8TZL - chains D and E of the 5 polymer chains in the assembly; structure by electron microscopy, 3.55 A resolution.

Chain D:
Protein: Cell division protein FtsX
From: Vibrio cholerae
UniProtKB: A0A0H6I1B7 (A0A0H6I1B7_VIBCL); numbering as in UniProt (aligned over 1-330)
Amino-acid sequence (330 residues; row label = number of the first residue in the row):
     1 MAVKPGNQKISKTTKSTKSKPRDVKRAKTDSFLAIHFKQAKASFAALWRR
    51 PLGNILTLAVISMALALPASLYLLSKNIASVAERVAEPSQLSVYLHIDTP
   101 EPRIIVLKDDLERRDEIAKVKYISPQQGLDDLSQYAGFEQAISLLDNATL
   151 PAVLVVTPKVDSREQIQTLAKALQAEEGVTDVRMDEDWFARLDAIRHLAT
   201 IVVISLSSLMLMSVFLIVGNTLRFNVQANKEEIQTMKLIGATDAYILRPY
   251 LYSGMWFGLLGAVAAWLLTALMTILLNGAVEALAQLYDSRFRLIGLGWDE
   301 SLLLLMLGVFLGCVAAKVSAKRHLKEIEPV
Unresolved in the structure: 1-26

Chain E:
Protein: Peptidase M23
From: Vibrio cholerae
UniProtKB: A0A7Z7YE94 (A0A7Z7YE94_VIBCL); residues 1-382 here = UniProt positions 1-382
Amino-acid sequence (382 residues; numbered 1 to 382; the number before each row is that of its first residue):
     1 MTATDPHAIFSDFLGKTLTHRLLACLLFMVSPSLFAATQQELTGVKSEIS
    51 RQQQSLAEQQKSLDQLQQALKQQELGINSIENQITKTKNDLENANRNIAQ
   101 LNSNIQALETQKQQQADKLERLLQTYYLTKRSLTNGQFFHRSADEDRISQ
   151 YYQHLAKSRAQAIEALEKTQTELNSNQKQRQTEREQIEKLLAEQTQQRDK
   201 LAKTQSERKQTVKKIESSISGNKTYLAELQRNETRLKAEIAKAAKRNAVL
   251 MNGIASQRGKLPWPLKGRVLHNFGERQTGQIDWKGLVIDANYGQEVKAVY
   301 PGTIVFAEYLRGYGLVVLLDHGKGDMTLYGFNQTLLKKEGDKVTTGETIA
   351 LAGDTGGQSRPALYFEIRRNSRAENPSQWLQR
Unresolved in the structure: 1-32
Sequence notes: conflict H20 (Arg in A0A7Z7YE94), T171 (Ala in A0A7Z7YE94), E172 (Asp in A0A7Z7YE94), S175 (Ala in A0A7Z7YE94), N176 (Ser in A0A7Z7YE94), K178 (Gln in A0A7Z7YE94), T182 (Ala in A0A7Z7YE94), N222 (Asp in A0A7Z7YE94), T224 (Val in A0A7Z7YE94), T234 (Lys in A0A7Z7YE94), T344 (Ile in A0A7Z7YE94), T345 (Ala in A0A7Z7YE94)

Chain D / chain E interface:
Contacting residue pairs - 47 pairs, chain D then chain E:
  R84(D) with T134(E)
  V85(D) with G136(E)
  Y94(D) with Y127(E), hydrophobic; L128(E), hydrophobic
  L132(D) with L123(E), hydrophobic; Y126(E), hydrophobic
  Y135(D) with K130(E), hydrogen bond
  F138(D) with L123(E), hydrophobic; Y126(E), hydrophobic; R159(E)
  Q140(D) with E167(E)
  L144(D) with L166(E), hydrophobic; E167(E)
  L145(D) with A116(E); L119(E), hydrophobic; E120(E)
  D146(D) with K112(E), salt bridge
  A148(D) with E120(E)
  T149(D) with E120(E), hydrogen bond; Q124(E), hydrogen bond (backbone-side chain)
  L150(D) with L123(E), hydrophobic; Y127(E), hydrophobic
  V153(D) with Y127(E)
  R183(D) with L128(E); R131(E); Q137(E)
  E186(D) with R131(E), salt bridge; G136(E); H140(E), salt bridge
  W188(D) with G136(E); F138(E); F139(E)
  R191(D) with R141(E)
  L286(D) with S149(E); Q153(E), hydrogen bond (backbone-side chain)
  Y287(D) with F138(E), hydrophobic; E145(E); I148(E); S149(E)
  D288(D) with Y126(E); A156(E); R159(E), salt bridge
  S289(D) with K130(E); R131(E), hydrogen bond (side chain-backbone); F138(E)
  F291(D) with L133(E), hydrophobic; T134(E)
Interface residues without a listed pair, chain D (32 interface residues in all): I97, I123, G128, A141, I142, P151, D181, A284, Q285
Interface residues without a listed pair, chain E (31 interface residues in all): S132, N135, Y152, I163

In short:
32 residues of chain D and 31 residues of chain E are in contact; the contacts include 5 hydrogen bonds and 4
salt bridges. Among the polar pairs are D146(D)-K112(E), E186(D)-R131(E) and E186(D)-H140(E).
Here chain D is Cell division protein FtsX and chain E is Peptidase M23, both from Vibrio cholerae. Entry 8TZL
(Cryo-EM structure of Vibrio cholerae FtsE/FtsX/EnvC complex, full-length) was determined by electron
microscopy together with 8TZJ and 8TZK from the same study.
